Entry 8C3N (X-ray diffraction, 1.21 A resolution); this record covers chains A and B.

Chain A:
Protein: DNA repair and recombination protein RadA
Organism: Pyrococcus furiosus
UniProt: O74036 (RADA_PYRFU); aligned to UniProt positions 107-349 over residues 107-349
Chain sequence (231 residues; numbered 107 to 349; 12 numbers in that range are skipped by the numbering (no residue carries them; nothing is unmodelled there); the number before each row is that of its first residue):
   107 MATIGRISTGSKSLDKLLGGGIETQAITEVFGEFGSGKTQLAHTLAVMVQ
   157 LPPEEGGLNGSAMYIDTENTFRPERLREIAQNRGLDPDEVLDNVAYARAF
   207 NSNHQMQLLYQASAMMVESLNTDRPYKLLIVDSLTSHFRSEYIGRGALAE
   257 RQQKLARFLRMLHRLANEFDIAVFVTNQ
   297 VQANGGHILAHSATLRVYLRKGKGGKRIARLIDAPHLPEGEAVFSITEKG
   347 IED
Unresolved in the structure: 107-110, 227, 297-308
Sequence notes: engineered mutation M107 (Arg in O74036), A168 (Val in O74036), M169 (Ile in O74036), Y170 (Trp in O74036), L182 (Ile in O74036), D198 (Lys in O74036), N199 (His in O74036), V200 (Ile in O74036), A201 (Tyr in O74036), Y202 (Val in O74036), Q213 (Leu in O74036), L215 (Val in O74036), Y216 (Gln in O74036), S219 (Glu in O74036), A220 (Asp in O74036), M221 (Lys in O74036), M222 (Ile in O74036), V223 (Lys in O74036), S225 (Leu in O74036), Y232 (Val in O74036), R263 (Lys in O74036), F264 (His in O74036), R266 (Ala in O74036), M267 (Asp in O74036), E274 (Leu in O74036), F275 (Tyr in O74036), N300 (Arg288 in O74036)
Curated features (UniProtKB/Swiss-Prot):
  - binding site (ATP): G138 to T145
Ion coordination: Mg2+: T145 (together with ADP)
Small-molecule neighbours:
  - ADP (adenosine-5'-diphosphate): E139, F140, G141, S142, G143, K144, T145, Q146, R181, E184, R323, I342, T343
  - 4,6-diethylpyrimidin-2-amine (RF6): Q213, Y216, Q217
Reported in the primary citation:
  - binding site for 4,6-diethylpyrimidin-2-amine: Q213, Q217

Chain B:
Protein: Breast cancer type 2 susceptibility protein
Organism: Homo sapiens
UniProt: P51587 (BRCA2_HUMAN); the construct has insertions or renumbered stretches relative to UniProt, so the offset changes along the chain: 2054-2064 = UniProt 1215-1225; 1226-1243 = UniProt 1226-1243
Chain sequence (29 residues; row label = number of the first residue in the row):
  2054 GCSGFSTASGK
  1226 KLNVSTQACQKAVKLFSG
Unresolved in the structure: 2054
Sequence notes: engineered mutation Q1232 (Glu in P51587), C1234 (Leu in P51587), G1243 (Asp in P51587), C2055 (Phe1216 in P51587), S2056 (Arg1217 in P51587), S2059 (Tyr1220 in P51587), T2060 (Ser1221 in P51587), S2062 (His1223 in P51587), K2064 (Thr1225 in P51587)
Covalent attachments: 4,6-diethylpyrimidin-2-amine (RF6) linked to C1234, C2055
Reported in the primary citation:
  - binding site for 4,6-diethylpyrimidin-2-amine: C1234, C2055
  - conformationally variable residues (side-chain flip): L1240, F1241

How chain A and chain B interact:
Pairs across the interface - 41 pairs, chain A then chain B:
  M169(A) with F2058(B), hydrophobic
  I171(A) with F2058(B), hydrophobic
  F177(A) with A2061(B), hydrophobic
  P179(A) with A2061(B)
  L197(A) with A2061(B), hydrogen bond (backbone-backbone); S2062(B)
  D198(A) with S2062(B), hydrogen bond
  V200(A) with S2059(B); T2060(B); A2061(B), hydrogen bond (backbone-backbone)
  A201(A) with L1227(B), hydrophobic; F2058(B); S2059(B)
  Y202(A) with F2058(B); S2059(B), hydrogen bond (backbone-backbone); T2060(B); A2061(B), hydrophobic
  A203(A) with G2057(B); F2058(B), hydrophobic
  F206(A) with S2056(B)
  H210(A) with S2056(B), hydrogen bond (side chain-backbone)
  Q213(A) with S2056(B)
  L214(A) with S2056(B); G2057(B); F2058(B)
  Y216(A) with A1237(B); V1238(B), hydrophobic; S1242(B)
  Q217(A) with V1229(B); S2056(B); G2057(B)
  S219(A) with A1237(B); F1241(B)
  A220(A) with V1229(B), hydrophobic
  M221(A) with L1227(B), hydrophobic; V1229(B), hydrophobic; F2058(B), hydrophobic
  M267(A) with F1241(B), hydrophobic
  R270(A) with L1240(B); F1241(B)
  E274(A) with F1241(B)
Also at the interface, not in a pair above, chain A (28 interface residues in all): Y170, L182, A218, Y232, L271, F275
Also at the interface, not in a pair above, chain B (15 interface residues in all): A1233

Summary:
The interface between chain A and chain B involves 28 residues on one side and 15 on the other; the contacts
include 5 hydrogen bonds. Among the polar pairs are D198(A)-S2062(B), H210(A)-S2056(B) and L197(A)-A2061(B).
From the paper: a binding site for 4,6-diethylpyrimidin-2-amine at Q213(A), Q217(A) and C1234(B) among others;
conformational variability at L1240(B) and F1241(B).
Here chain A is DNA repair and recombination protein RadA (Pyrococcus furiosus) and chain B is Breast cancer
type 2 susceptibility protein (Homo sapiens). Entry 8C3N (Stapled peptide SP30 in complex with humanised RadA
mutant HumRadA22) was determined by X-ray diffraction, deposited together with 8C3J and 8BR9.
